4RKU - chains B and H of the 17 polymer chains in the assembly; structure by X-ray diffraction, 3.00 A resolution.

== Chain B ==
Name: Photosystem I P700 chlorophyll a apoprotein A2
From: Pisum sativum
Notes: EC 1.97.1.12
UniProt: P05311 (PSAB_PEA); residue numbers follow UniProt; this construct covers 3-733
Amino-acid sequence (731 residues; each row starts with the number of its first residue):
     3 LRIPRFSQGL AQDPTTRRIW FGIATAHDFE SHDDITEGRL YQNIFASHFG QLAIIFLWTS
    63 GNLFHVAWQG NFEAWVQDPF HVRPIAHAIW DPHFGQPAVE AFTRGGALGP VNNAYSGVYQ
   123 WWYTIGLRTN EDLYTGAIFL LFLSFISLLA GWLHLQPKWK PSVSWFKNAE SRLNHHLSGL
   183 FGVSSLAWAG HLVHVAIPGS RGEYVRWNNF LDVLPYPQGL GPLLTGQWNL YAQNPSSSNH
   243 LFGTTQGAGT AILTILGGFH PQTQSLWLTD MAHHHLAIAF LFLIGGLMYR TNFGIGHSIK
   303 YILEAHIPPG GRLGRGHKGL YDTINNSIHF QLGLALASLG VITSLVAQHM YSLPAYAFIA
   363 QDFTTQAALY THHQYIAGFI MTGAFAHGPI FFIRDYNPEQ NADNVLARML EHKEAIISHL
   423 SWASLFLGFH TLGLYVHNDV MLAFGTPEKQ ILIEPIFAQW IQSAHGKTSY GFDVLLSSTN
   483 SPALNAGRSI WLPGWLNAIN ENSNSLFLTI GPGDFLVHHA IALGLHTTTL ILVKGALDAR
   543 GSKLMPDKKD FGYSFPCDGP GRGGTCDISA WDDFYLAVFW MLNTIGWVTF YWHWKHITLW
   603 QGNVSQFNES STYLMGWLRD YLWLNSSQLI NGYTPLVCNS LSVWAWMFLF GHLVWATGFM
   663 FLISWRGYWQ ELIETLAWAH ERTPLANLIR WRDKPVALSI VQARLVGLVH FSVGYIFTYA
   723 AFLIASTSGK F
Construct notes: conflict Leu-12 (Ile in P05311), Met-273 (Val in P05311), Ser-471 (Thr in P05311), Val-476 (Ile in P05311), Leu-477 (Pro in P05311), Ser-483 (Gly in P05311), Ser-491 (Asn in P05311), Gln-603 (Arg in P05311), Tyr-635 (Ile in P05311)
Metal / ion sites: chlorophyll a Mg site 1 near Gln-53 (its only coordinating residue here); chlorophyll a Mg site 2 near Asp-93 (its only coordinating residue here)
Ligand contacts:
  - beta-carotene (BCR), molecule 1: Ile-21, Ile-25, Ile-691
  - beta-carotene (BCR), molecule 2: Leu-54, Ile-57, Phe-58, Leu-182, Ser-186
  - beta-carotene (BCR), molecule 3: Thr-61, Leu-65, Trp-123, Trp-124, Ile-127, Leu-129, Gly-138, Phe-141, Leu-142, Leu-145, Trp-209, Leu-213
  - beta-carotene (BCR), molecule 4: Leu-188, Leu-222, Leu-225, Phe-282, Leu-285, Ile-286, Leu-289, Ile-297
  - beta-carotene (BCR), molecule 5: Phe-332, Gly-335, Leu-336, Ala-339, Ala-386, Phe-387, Gly-390, Phe-393, Phe-394, Ala-538
  - beta-carotene (BCR), molecule 6: Met-411, Val-535, Leu-539
  - beta-carotene (BCR), molecule 7: Phe-431, Leu-434, Gly-435, Val-438
  - beta-carotene (BCR), molecule 8: Trp-648, Met-649, Phe-652, Trp-671, Leu-678, Phe-719
  - beta-carotene (BCR), molecule 9: Thr-685, Pro-686, Leu-687
  - chlorophyll a isomer (CL0): Leu-620, Leu-624, Trp-625
  - chlorophyll a (CLA), molecule 1: Phe-8, Gly-24, Ile-25, Ala-28, His-29, Phe-31, His-34, Ser-49, Gly-52, Gln-53, Ile-56
  - chlorophyll a (CLA), molecule 2: Thr-18, Ile-21, Trp-22, Ile-675, Leu-678, Ala-679, His-682, Ile-691, Arg-692, Trp-693, Arg-694, Asp-695, Pro-697, Val-698
  - chlorophyll a (CLA), molecule 3: Trp-22, Phe-652, Leu-655, Val-656, Thr-659, Met-662, Phe-663, Leu-700, Val-708, Val-711, His-712
  - chlorophyll a (CLA), molecule 4: Ile-25, Ala-26, Thr-27, Ala-28, His-29, Asp-30, His-331, Leu-334, Leu-338, Phe-381, Ile-382, Thr-384, Gly-385, Ala-388, His-389, Ile-392, Arg-396, Tyr-555, Trp-573, Phe-576, Val-711, Val-715, Phe-719
  - chlorophyll a (CLA), molecule 5: His-29, Phe-31, Tyr-43, Ile-46, Ser-49, His-50, Gln-53, Leu-54, Ile-57, Phe-168, Arg-174, His-178, Leu-182, Phe-183, Ile-330, His-331, Gln-333, Leu-334, Ala-337, Leu-338, Leu-341
  - chlorophyll a (CLA), molecule 6: His-29, Gln-53, Ile-56, Ile-57, Trp-60, Leu-341, Ile-378, Phe-381
  - chlorophyll a (CLA), molecule 7: Phe-47, Phe-51, Ile-148, Leu-151, Ala-152, Leu-155, His-156, Lys-160, Trp-161, Pro-163, Trp-167
  - chlorophyll a (CLA), molecule 8: Phe-47, His-50, Leu-54, Trp-123, Trp-167, Phe-168, Ser-173, Arg-174, His-177, His-178, Gly-181, Leu-182, Phe-183, Ile-344
  - chlorophyll a (CLA), molecule 9: Leu-54, Phe-58, Ile-127, Gly-128, Leu-129, Asp-134, Thr-137, Gly-138, Phe-141, Leu-145, Ile-148, Ser-149, Ser-186, Ala-189, Trp-190, Gly-192, His-193, His-196, Val-197, Val-207, Arg-208, Trp-209, Phe-212
  - chlorophyll a (CLA), molecule 10: Ile-56, Trp-60, Asn-64, His-67, Val-68, Ala-88, His-89, Asn-114, Asn-115, Ala-116, Tyr-117, Ser-118, Val-120, Val-645, Trp-646, Met-649, Phe-719
  - chlorophyll a (CLA), molecule 11: Ile-57, Trp-60, Thr-61, Ser-118, Gly-119, Val-120, Trp-123, Val-185, Ser-186, Ala-189, Leu-341, Ile-344, Thr-345, Val-348, Met-352, Tyr-358, Leu-371, His-374, His-375, Ile-378, Ile-382
  - chlorophyll a (CLA), molecule 12: Leu-59, Trp-60, Ser-62, Gly-63, Phe-66, His-67, Trp-70, Gln-71, His-89, Ala-90, Trp-92, Leu-143
  - chlorophyll a (CLA), molecule 13: Trp-60, Asn-64, Tyr-117, Ser-118, Val-120, Ala-370, Leu-371, Thr-373, His-374, Tyr-377, Ile-378, Phe-381, Met-649, Ile-718, Phe-719, Tyr-721, Ala-722, Leu-725, Ile-726
  - chlorophyll a (CLA), molecule 14: His-89, Ala-90, Ile-91, Trp-92, Asp-93, Pro-94, His-95, Phe-96, Phe-104, Asn-114, Ser-644, Val-645, Trp-648
  - chlorophyll a (CLA), molecule 15: Trp-123, Thr-126, Ile-127, Leu-182, Phe-183, Ser-186, Ser-187, Trp-190, Met-273, His-276, His-277, Ile-280, Phe-284, Ile-344, Leu-347, Val-348, His-351, Met-352, Ala-357, Tyr-358
  - chlorophyll a (CLA), molecule 16: Trp-167, Asn-170, Ser-173, His-177, Thr-293, Asn-294, Phe-295
  - chlorophyll a (CLA), molecule 17: Ala-171, Arg-174, Leu-175, His-178, Leu-179, Phe-183, Ile-301, Leu-305, Tyr-323, Ile-326, Asn-327, Leu-336, Ala-337, Ser-340, Leu-341, Ile-344
  - chlorophyll a (CLA), molecule 18: Leu-175, Leu-179, Phe-183, Leu-283, Phe-284, Met-290, Tyr-291, Ile-301, Ile-304, Leu-305
  - chlorophyll a (CLA), molecule 19: Asn-176, His-177, Ser-180, Gly-181, Val-185, Leu-285, Leu-289, Thr-293, Phe-295, Ile-297
  - chlorophyll a (CLA), molecule 20: Leu-188, Ala-189, Ala-191, Gly-192, Val-195, His-196, Phe-212, Leu-213, Val-215, Leu-216, Pro-217, Tyr-218, Gln-220, Gly-221, Leu-222, Ile-254, Leu-255, Leu-278
  - chlorophyll a (CLA), molecule 21: Leu-225, Trp-230, Asn-231, Tyr-233, Ala-234, Leu-255, Ile-257, His-275, Leu-278, Ala-279, Phe-282, Leu-283, Ile-286
  - chlorophyll a (CLA), molecule 22: Thr-256, Ile-257, Gly-259, Leu-268, Asp-272, Met-273, His-275, His-276, Ala-279, Ile-280, Leu-283, His-351, Leu-355, Trp-493, Trp-497
  - chlorophyll a (CLA), molecule 23: Ile-286, Gly-287, Leu-289, Met-290, Ile-297, Gly-298, His-299
  - chlorophyll a (CLA), molecule 24: Met-290, His-299, Tyr-303, Ile-304, Ala-307, His-308
  - chlorophyll a (CLA), molecule 25: Ile-304, Leu-305, His-308, Leu-315, His-319, Leu-322, Ile-326, Phe-332, Val-407, Leu-408, Met-411
  - chlorophyll a (CLA), molecule 26: Ala-307, His-308, Ile-309, Pro-310, Pro-311, Arg-314, Leu-315
  - chlorophyll a (CLA), molecule 27: Arg-314, Leu-315, Val-407, Arg-410, Met-411, Glu-413, His-414, Ala-417, Ile-418, His-421
  - chlorophyll a (CLA), molecule 28: Leu-336, Ala-339, Ser-340, Val-343, Leu-347, Gln-350, His-351, Tyr-353, Ser-354, Leu-355, Phe-509
  - chlorophyll a (CLA), molecule 29: Val-343, Ser-346, Leu-347, Gln-350, Gln-376, Gly-380, Met-383, Phe-387, Leu-527, Thr-530, Thr-531, Leu-534, Met-583, Thr-586, Ile-587
  - chlorophyll a (CLA), molecule 30: Gln-350, Tyr-353, Tyr-372, Phe-459, Ala-460, Trp-462, Ile-463, Gln-464, Phe-509, Leu-510, Ile-512, His-520, Ile-523, Leu-527, Val-590, Tyr-593, Trp-594, Lys-597, His-598
  - chlorophyll a (CLA), molecule 31: Ala-417, His-421, Trp-424
  - chlorophyll a (CLA), molecule 32: Ile-418, His-421, Leu-422, Trp-424, Ala-524, Leu-527, His-528, Thr-531
  - chlorophyll a (CLA), molecule 33: Ser-420, His-421, Ser-423, Trp-424, Leu-427, Phe-431
  - chlorophyll a (CLA), molecule 34: Ser-423, Ser-426, Leu-427, Gly-430, Phe-431, Leu-434, Leu-525, Thr-529, Leu-532, Ile-533, Leu-578, Phe-581, Trp-582
  - chlorophyll a (CLA), molecule 35: Trp-424, Leu-427, Phe-428, Phe-431, His-432
  - chlorophyll a (CLA), molecule 36: Phe-428, Leu-429, Ile-455, Glu-456, Pro-457, Ile-458, Phe-459, Ala-460, Asp-516, Phe-517, His-520, His-521, Ala-524, His-528
  - chlorophyll a (CLA), molecule 37: Phe-431, Gly-435, Leu-436, Val-438, His-439, Val-442, Phe-446, Lys-451, Ile-453
  - chlorophyll a (CLA), molecule 38: Thr-433, Leu-434, Tyr-437, Val-519, Ala-522, Leu-525, Asn-585, Trp-589, Phe-592, Leu-616, Trp-619, Leu-620, Leu-624, Ser-628, Ile-632, Phe-650, His-654, Trp-657, Tyr-717, Thr-720, Tyr-721, Phe-724
  - chlorophyll a (CLA), molecule 39: Leu-434, Val-438, Asp-441, Leu-525, Phe-581, Trp-582, Asn-585, Trp-589, Leu-616, Leu-620, Trp-657, Phe-713
  - chlorophyll a (CLA), molecule 40: Ile-458, Phe-459, Trp-462, Phe-474
  - chlorophyll a (CLA), molecule 41: Trp-462, Ile-463, Ala-466, His-467, Leu-477, Leu-478, Ala-485, Trp-493, Trp-497, Phe-509
  - chlorophyll a (CLA), molecule 42: Trp-648, Leu-651, Phe-652, His-654, Leu-655, Trp-657, Ala-658
  - chlorophyll a (CLA), molecule 43: Leu-655, Ala-658, Thr-659, Phe-661, Met-662, Ile-665, Tyr-670, Trp-671, Leu-674
  - chlorophyll a (CLA), molecule 44: Leu-678, Ala-681, His-682, Thr-685, Ala-688, Ile-691
  - chlorophyll a (CLA), molecule 45: Trp-680, Ala-681, Arg-684, Thr-685, Pro-686
  - phylloquinone (PQN): Trp-22, Met-662, Phe-663, Ser-666, Trp-667, Arg-668, Trp-671, Ile-675, Ala-699, Leu-700, Ser-701, Ala-705
  - 4Fe-4S cluster (SF4): Cys-559, Gly-561, Pro-562, Cys-568, Trp-667, Ile-702
Curated features (UniProtKB/Swiss-Prot):
  - binding site ([4Fe-4S] cluster): Cys-559, Cys-568
  - binding site (chlorophyll a): His-654, Met-662, Tyr-670
  - binding site (phylloquinone): Trp-671

== Chain H ==
Name: Photosystem I reaction center subunit VI, chloroplastic
From: Pisum sativum
Amino-acid sequence (82 residues; each row starts with the number of its first residue):
    57 YFDLEDIGNT TGQWDLYGSD APSPYSPLQS KFFETFAAPF TKRGLLLKFL ILGGGSTLAY
   117 FSTTASGDIL PIVKGPQLPP KL
Metal / ion sites: chlorophyll a Mg near Gln-85 (its only coordinating residue here)
Ligand contacts:
  - chlorophyll a (CLA), molecule 1: Ser-82, Pro-83, Gln-85, Phe-89
  - chlorophyll a (CLA), molecule 2: Pro-83, Gln-85, Phe-88, Phe-89
  - chlorophyll a (CLA), molecule 3: Leu-106, Ile-107, Gly-110, Thr-113, Phe-117

== Interface between chain B and chain H ==
Contacting residue pairs - 25 pairs, chain B then chain H:
  His-83(B) with Lys-137(H); Leu-138(H)
  Arg-85(B) with Leu-134(H), hydrogen bond (side chain-backbone); Pro-135(H); Leu-138(H)
  Trp-92(B) with Phe-117(H), hydrophobic; Ile-125(H)
  Pro-94(B) with Phe-117(H), hydrophobic
  Phe-96(B) with Asp-124(H)
  Gly-97(B) with Asp-124(H)
  Gln-98(B) with Asp-124(H), hydrogen bond (backbone-side chain); Leu-126(H), hydrogen bond (side chain-backbone); Pro-127(H), hydrogen bond (side chain-backbone); Ile-128(H)
  Val-101(B) with Asp-124(H); Leu-126(H)
  Glu-102(B) with Pro-127(H); Ile-128(H); Lys-130(H)
  Thr-105(B) with Pro-132(H)
  Arg-684(B) with Gln-69(H)
  Ser-730(B) with Pro-136(H)
  Gly-731(B) with Pro-136(H)
  Phe-733(B) with Pro-136(H), hydrophobic; Lys-137(H)
Other interface residues (no listed pair), chain B (16 interface residues in all): Leu-110, Lys-732
Other interface residues (no listed pair), chain H (15 interface residues in all): Val-129

== In short ==
16 residues of chain B face 15 of chain H across their interface; the contacts include 4 hydrogen bonds. Among
the polar pairs are Arg-85(B)/Leu-134(H), Gln-98(B)/Asp-124(H) and Gln-98(B)/Leu-126(H).
Chain B is Photosystem I P700 chlorophyll a apoprotein A2 and chain H is Photosystem I reaction center subunit
VI, chloroplastic, both from Pisum sativum; the structure, Crystal structure of plant Photosystem I at 3
Angstrom resolution, was determined by X-ray diffraction.
